2NNK - chains A and B; structure by X-ray diffraction, 1.25 A resolution.

# Chain A
Name: Protease
Source organism: Human immunodeficiency virus 1
Notes: EC 3.4.23.16
Reference sequence: P04587 (POL_HV1B5); residues 1-99 here correspond to UniProt positions 500-598 (UniProt number = residue number + 499)
Sequence (99 residues; row label = number of the first residue in the row):
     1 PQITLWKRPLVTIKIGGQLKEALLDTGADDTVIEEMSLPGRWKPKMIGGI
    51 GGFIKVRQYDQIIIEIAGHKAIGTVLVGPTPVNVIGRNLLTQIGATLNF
Differences from the reference sequence: engineered mutation K7 (Gln506 in P04587), I33 (Leu532 in P04587), I63 (Leu562 in P04587), A67 (Cys566 in P04587), V84 (Ile583 in P04587), A95 (Cys594 in P04587)
Bound ions: Na+ near D60 (its only coordinating residue here)
Small-molecule neighbours: Fortovase (ROC; (2S)-N-[(2S,3R)-4-[(2S,3S,4aS,8aS)-3-(tert-butylcarbamoyl)-3,4,4a,5,6,7,8,8a-octahydro-1H-isoquinolin-2-yl]-3-hydroxy-1 -phenyl-butan-2-yl]-2-(quinolin-2-ylcarbonylamino)butanediamide): R8, L23, D25, G27, A28, D29, D30, V32, I47, G48, G49, I50, T80, P81, V82, V84

# Chain B
Name: Protease
Source organism: Human immunodeficiency virus 1
Notes: EC 3.4.23.16
Reference sequence: P04587 (POL_HV1B5); residues 101-199 here correspond to UniProt positions 500-598 (UniProt number = residue number + 399)
Sequence (99 residues; row label = number of the first residue in the row):
   101 PQITLWKRPLVTIKIGGQLKEALLDTGADDTVIEEMSLPGRWKPKMIGGI
   151 GGFIKVRQYDQIIIEIAGHKAIGTVLVGPTPVNVIGRNLLTQIGATLNF
Differences from the reference sequence: engineered mutation K107 (Gln506 in P04587), I133 (Leu532 in P04587), I163 (Leu562 in P04587), A167 (Cys566 in P04587), V184 (Ile583 in P04587), A195 (Cys594 in P04587)
Bound ions: Na+ near D160 (its only coordinating residue here)
Small-molecule neighbours: Fortovase (ROC; (2S)-N-[(2S,3R)-4-[(2S,3S,4aS,8aS)-3-(tert-butylcarbamoyl)-3,4,4a,5,6,7,8,8a-octahydro-1H-isoquinolin-2-yl]-3-hydroxy-1 -phenyl-butan-2-yl]-2-(quinolin-2-ylcarbonylamino)butanediamide): R108, L123, D125, G127, A128, D129, D130, V132, I147, G148, G149, I150, F153, T180, P181, V182, V184

# How chain A and chain B interact
Contacting residue pairs (97; chain A residue first):
  P1(A) with L197(B); N198(B); F199(B), hydrogen bond (backbone-backbone)
  Q2(A) with T196(B); L197(B); N198(B), hydrogen bond
  I3(A) with T196(B); L197(B), hydrogen bond (backbone-backbone); F199(B), hydrophobic
  L5(A) with T126(B); R187(B), hydrogen bond (backbone-side chain); T191(B); A195(B)
  W6(A) with R187(B), hydrogen bond (backbone-side chain); T191(B)
  K7(A) with R187(B)
  R8(A) with D129(B), salt bridge; R187(B)
  P9(A) with T126(B); R187(B)
  L23(A) with G127(B)
  L24(A) with T126(B), hydrogen bond (backbone-side chain); L197(B), hydrophobic; F199(B), hydrophobic
  D25(A) with D125(B); T126(B); G127(B), hydrogen bond (side chain-backbone)
  T26(A) with L105(B); P109(B); L124(B), hydrogen bond (side chain-backbone); D125(B); T126(B), hydrogen bond (side chain-backbone); L197(B)
  G27(A) with L123(B); D125(B), hydrogen bond (backbone-side chain)
  D29(A) with R108(B), salt bridge
  I47(A) with I150(B), hydrophobic
  G48(A) with I150(B)
  G49(A) with I150(B)
  I50(A) with G149(B); I150(B); G151(B), hydrogen bond (backbone-backbone); G152(B); I154(B), hydrophobic; T180(B)
  G51(A) with G151(B); G152(B); I154(B)
  G52(A) with I150(B); G151(B)
  I54(A) with I150(B)
  A67(A) with F199(B), hydrophobic
  H69(A) with F199(B)
  T80(A) with I150(B)
  R87(A) with L105(B), hydrogen bond (side chain-backbone); W106(B), hydrogen bond (side chain-backbone); K107(B); R108(B); P109(B)
  L90(A) with L105(B), hydrophobic
  T91(A) with L105(B); W106(B)
  Q92(A) with W106(B)
  I93(A) with F199(B)
  G94(A) with N198(B); F199(B)
  A95(A) with L105(B); N198(B); F199(B), hydrophobic
  T96(A) with Q102(B); I103(B); T104(B); T196(B); L197(B); N198(B), hydrogen bond (backbone-backbone)
  L97(A) with P101(B); Q102(B); I103(B), hydrogen bond (backbone-backbone); P109(B), hydrophobic; L124(B), hydrophobic; T126(B); T196(B); L197(B), hydrophobic
  N98(A) with P101(B); Q102(B); G194(B); A195(B); T196(B), hydrogen bond (backbone-backbone); N198(B)
  F99(A) with P101(B), hydrogen bond (backbone-backbone); I103(B), hydrophobic; L124(B), hydrophobic; A167(B), hydrophobic; H169(B); I193(B); G194(B); A195(B), hydrophobic
Interface residues without a listed pair, chain A (37 interface residues in all): T4, F53
Interface residues without a listed pair, chain B (36 interface residues in all): V132, I147, P179, L190

# In short
37 residues of chain A face 36 of chain B across their interface, with 17 hydrogen bonds and 2 salt bridges.
Polar pairs include R8(A)-D129(B), D29(A)-R108(B) and Q2(A)-N198(B). Fortovase is bound between chain A and
chain B.
Both chains are Protease (Human immunodeficiency virus 1). Entry 2NNK (Crystal structure analysis of HIV-1
protease mutant I84V with a inhibitor saquinavir) was determined by X-ray diffraction (same publication as
2NMY, 2NMZ and 2NNP).
